7L2M - chains C and D of the 6 polymer chains in the assembly; structure by electron microscopy, 3.84 A resolution.

Chain C (and D):
Protein: Transient receptor potential cation channel subfamily V member 1
Organism: Rattus norvegicus
Notes: chain D of this document is another copy of the same molecule, construct and numbering; everything in this record applies to it too
UniProt: O35433 (TRPV1_RAT); residue numbers follow UniProt; this construct covers 2-838
Chain sequence (842 residues; each row starts with the number of its first residue; numbers below 1 keep their minus sign (Gly-3 is residue -3)):
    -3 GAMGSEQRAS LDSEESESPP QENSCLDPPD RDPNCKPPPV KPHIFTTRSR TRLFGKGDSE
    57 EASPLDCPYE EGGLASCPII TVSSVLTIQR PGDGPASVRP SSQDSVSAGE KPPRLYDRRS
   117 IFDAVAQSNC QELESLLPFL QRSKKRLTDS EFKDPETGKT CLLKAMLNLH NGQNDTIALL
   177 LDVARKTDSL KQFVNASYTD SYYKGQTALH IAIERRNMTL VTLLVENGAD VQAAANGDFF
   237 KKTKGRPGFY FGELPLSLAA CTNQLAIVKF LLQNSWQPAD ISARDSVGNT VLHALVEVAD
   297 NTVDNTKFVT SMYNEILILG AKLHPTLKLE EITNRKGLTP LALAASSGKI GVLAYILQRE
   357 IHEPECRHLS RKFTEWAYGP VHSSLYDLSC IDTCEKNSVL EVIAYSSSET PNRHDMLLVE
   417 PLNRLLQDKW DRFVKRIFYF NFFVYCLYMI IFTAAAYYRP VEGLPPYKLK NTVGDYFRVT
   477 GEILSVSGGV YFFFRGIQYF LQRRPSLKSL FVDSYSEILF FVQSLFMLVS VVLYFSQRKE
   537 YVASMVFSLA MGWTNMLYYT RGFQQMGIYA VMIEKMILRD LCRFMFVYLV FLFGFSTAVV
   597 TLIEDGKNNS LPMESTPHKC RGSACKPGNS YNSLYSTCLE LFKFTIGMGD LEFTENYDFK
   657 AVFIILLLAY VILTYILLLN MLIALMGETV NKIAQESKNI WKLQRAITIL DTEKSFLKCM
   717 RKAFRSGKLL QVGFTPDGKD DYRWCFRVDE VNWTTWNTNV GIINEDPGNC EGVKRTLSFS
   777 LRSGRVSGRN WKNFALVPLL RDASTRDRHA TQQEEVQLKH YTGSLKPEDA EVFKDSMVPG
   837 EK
Disordered / not traced: -3 to 279, 602-625, 750-838
Differences from the reference sequence: expression tag (-3 to 1)
Small-molecule neighbours:
  - resiniferatoxin (6EU), molecule 1: Tyr511, Ser512, Leu515, Ala546, Met547, Thr550, Asn551, Leu553, Tyr554, Arg557, Ala566, Ile569, Ile573
  - resiniferatoxin (6EU), molecule 2: Phe587, Phe591, Ala665, Ile668, Leu669
UniProt features mapped onto this chain:
  - region: Glu684 to Phe712 (AD), Glu767 to Thr801 (Interaction with calmodulin), Leu777 to Leu792 (Required for PIP2-mediated channel inhibition)
  - motif: Gly643 to Asp646 (Selectivity filter)
  - binding site (ATP): Arg115, Lys155, Lys160, Asn164, Tyr199 to Gln202, Glu210, Arg211
  - binding site (resiniferatoxin): Tyr511, Ser512, Thr550, Arg557
  - binding site (Na(+)): Gly643
  - binding site (Ca(2+)): Asp646
  - modified residue: Ser116 (Phosphoserine), Thr144 (Phosphothreonine), Thr370 (Phosphothreonine), Ser502 (Phosphoserine), Thr704 (Phosphothreonine), Ser774 (Phosphoserine), Ser800 (Phosphoserine), Ser820 (Phosphoserine)
  - glycosylation: Asn604 (N-linked (GlcNAc...) asparagine)
  - mutagenesis: Arg114 (R114E: Abolishes capsaicin-evoked current and binding to resiniferatoxin; Abolishes sensitivity to acid), Arg115 (R115D: Abolishes capsaicin-evoked current and binding to resiniferatoxin), Ser116 (S116A: Abolishes phosphorylation by PKCM and enhances channel response to capsaicin by PKCM), Lys155 (K155A: Abolishes ATP binding. Abolishes CALM binding. Impairs normal desensitization by repeated exposure to capsaicin), Lys160 (K160A: Abolishes ATP binding. Abolishes CALM binding), Tyr199 (Y199A: Strongly reduces affinity for ATP; when associated with A-202), Gln202 (Q202A: Strongly reduces affinity for ATP; when associated with A-199), Ser502 (S502A: Largely reduces PMA enhancement of capsaicin-evoked currents, but no effect on direct activation by PMA. Loss of activation by capsaicin and loss of vanilloid binding ...), Tyr511 (Y511A: Loss of sensitivity to capsaicin), Met547 (M547L: Reduces binding to resiniferatoxin), Thr550 (T550I: Reduces sensitivity to capsaicin 10-fold; no effect on sensitivity to resiniferatoxin. Reduces binding to resiniferatoxin), Glu636 (E636K: Abolishes channel activity. Restored channel activity; when associated with E-639; E636Q: Slight modification of pore attributes), 12 further mutagenesis entries in UniProt

Interface between chain C and chain D:
Contacting residue pairs (41; chain C residue first):
  Asp576(C) - Tyr565(D)
  Arg579(C) - Met562(D)
  Phe582(C) - Thr556(D)
  Phe582(C) - Met562(D)  hydrophobic
  Val583(C) - Tyr565(D)  hydrophobic
  Val586(C) - Trp549(D)
  Phe587(C) - Thr550(D)
  Phe589(C) - Trp549(D)  hydrophobic
  Gly590(C) - Trp549(D)
  Val596(C) - Tyr453(D)  hydrophobic
  Thr597(C) - Ala452(D)  hydrogen bond (side chain-backbone)
  Thr597(C) - Arg455(D)
  Thr597(C) - Val542(D)
  Leu598(C) - Arg455(D)
  Leu598(C) - Val542(D)  hydrophobic
  Glu600(C) - Arg455(D)
  Phe640(C) - Met644(D)  hydrophobic
  Asp646(C) - Met644(D)
  Leu647(C) - Lys639(D)  hydrogen bond (backbone-side chain)
  Leu647(C) - Met644(D)  hydrophobic
  Phe655(C) - Lys535(D)
  Phe655(C) - Val538(D)  hydrophobic
  Val658(C) - Phe543(D)  hydrophobic
  Leu664(C) - Phe638(D)  hydrophobic
  Val667(C) - Ile642(D)  hydrophobic
  Ile672(C) - Ile642(D)  hydrophobic
  Ile672(C) - Met682(D)
  Leu673(C) - Met572(D)  hydrophobic
  Leu673(C) - Met682(D)  hydrophobic
  Leu674(C) - Ile569(D)  hydrophobic
  Asn676(C) - Ile679(D)
  Met677(C) - Tyr565(D)  hydrophobic
  Met677(C) - Met568(D)  hydrophobic
  Met677(C) - Ile569(D)  hydrophobic
  Met677(C) - Met572(D)  hydrophobic
  Met677(C) - Val686(D)  hydrophobic
  Ala680(C) - Val686(D)  hydrophobic
  Leu681(C) - Tyr565(D)
  Glu684(C) - Asn687(D)
  Glu684(C) - Ala690(D)
  Glu684(C) - Gln691(D)
Interface residues without a listed pair, chain C (38 interface residues in all): Asn301, Phe580, Thr593, Ala594, Asp601, Gly645, Ile660, Ile661, Leu662, Ile668, Tyr671
Interface residues without a listed pair, chain D (36 interface residues in all): Thr449, Val457, Ala539, Leu545, Leu553, Ile573, Tyr631, Leu635, Leu678, Gly683, Trp749

Summary:
Chain C and chain D form an interface of 38 and 36 residues respectively, with 2 hydrogen bonds. Polar pairs
include Thr597(C)-Ala452(D) and Leu647(C)-Lys639(D). Chain C binds resiniferatoxin.
Chain C and chain D are both Transient receptor potential cation channel subfamily V member 1 (Rattus
norvegicus); the structure, Cryo-EM structure of DkTx/RTX-bound full-length TRPV1, was determined by electron
microscopy (same publication as 7L2R, 7L2T and 7L2U).
